PDB entry 9OMF | electron microscopy, 9.72 A resolution (very low resolution: no residue pairs are listed; an interface is given only as per-side residue counts) | chains D and E of the 5 polymer chains in the assembly

Chain D:
Molecule: Elongin-B
From: Homo sapiens
Reference sequence: Q15370 (ELOB_HUMAN); residue numbers follow UniProt; this construct covers 1-118
Sequence (118 residues; row label = number of the first residue in the row):
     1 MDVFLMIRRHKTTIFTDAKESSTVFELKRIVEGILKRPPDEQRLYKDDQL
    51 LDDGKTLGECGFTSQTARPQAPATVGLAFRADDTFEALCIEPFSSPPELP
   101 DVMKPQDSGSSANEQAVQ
Not modelled in the structure: 1, 78-86, 107-118
Swiss-Prot annotation at these positions:
  - modified residue: Met1 (N-acetylmethionine), Thr84 (Phosphothreonine), Ser108 (Phosphoserine), Ser111 (Phosphoserine)

Chain E:
Molecule: Elongin-C
From: Homo sapiens
Reference sequence: Q15369 (ELOC_HUMAN); residues 1-96 here correspond to UniProt positions 17-112 (UniProt number = residue number + 16)
Sequence (96 residues; numbered 1 to 96; the number before each row is that of its first residue):
     1 MYVKLISSDGHEFIVKREHALTSGTIKAMLSGPGQFAENETNEVNFREIP
    51 SHVLSKVCMYFTYKVRYTNSSTEIPEFPIAPEIALELLMAANFLDC
Not modelled in the structure: 34-41, 96

Chain D / chain E interface:
At this resolution (10 A) residue pairs are not listed: 27 residues of chain D and 27 of chain E lie at the interface.

In short:
The chain D/chain E interface involves 27 residues from each chain.
Here chain D is Elongin-B and chain E is Elongin-C, both from Homo sapiens. Entry 9OMF (Cryo-EM structure of
neddylated PCMTD1-ELOBC-CUL5-RBX2 (N8-CRL5-PCMTD1)) was determined by electron microscopy (same publication as
9OMA).
